Entry 2QSP (X-ray diffraction, 1.85 A resolution); this record covers chains A and B of the 4 polymer chains in the assembly.

== Chain A ==
Molecule: Hemoglobin subunit alpha
Source organism: Bos taurus
UniProtKB: P01966 (HBA_BOVIN); residues 1-141 here correspond to UniProt positions 2-142 (UniProt number = residue number + 1)
Amino-acid sequence (141 residues; numbered 1 to 141; the number before each row is that of its first residue):
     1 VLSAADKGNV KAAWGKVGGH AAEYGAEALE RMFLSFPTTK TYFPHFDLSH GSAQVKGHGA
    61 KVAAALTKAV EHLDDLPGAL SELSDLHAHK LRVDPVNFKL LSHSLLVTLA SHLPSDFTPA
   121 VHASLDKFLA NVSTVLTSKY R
Curated features (UniProtKB/Swiss-Prot):
  - binding site (O2): His-58
  - binding site (heme b): His-87
  - modified residue: Ser-3 (Phosphoserine), Lys-7 (N6-succinyllysine), Lys-11 (N6-succinyllysine), Lys-16 (N6-acetyllysine), Tyr-24 (Phosphotyrosine), Ser-35 (Phosphoserine), Lys-40 (N6-succinyllysine), Ser-49 (Phosphoserine), Ser-102 (Phosphoserine), Thr-108 (Phosphothreonine), Ser-124 (Phosphoserine), Thr-134 (Phosphothreonine), Thr-137 (Phosphothreonine), Ser-138 (Phosphoserine)
Ion coordination: heme Fe near His-87 (its only coordinating residue here)
Residues lining bound ligands: heme (HEM): Met-32, Thr-39, Tyr-42, Phe-43, Phe-46, His-58, Lys-61, Val-62, Ala-65, Leu-66, Leu-83, Leu-86, His-87, Leu-91, Val-93, Asn-97, Phe-98, Leu-101, Leu-105, Val-132, Leu-136

== Chain B ==
Molecule: Hemoglobin subunit beta
Source organism: Bos taurus
UniProtKB: P02070 (HBB_BOVIN); residues 1-145 here = UniProt positions 1-145
Amino-acid sequence (145 residues; each row starts with the number of its first residue):
     1 MLTAEEKAAV TAFWGKVKVD EVGGEALGRL LVVYPWTQRF FESFGDLSTA DAVMNNPKVK
    61 AHGKKVLDSF SNGMKHLDDL KGTFAALSEL HCDKLHVDPE NFKLLGNVLV VVLARNFGKE
   121 FTPVLQADFQ KVVAGVANAL AHRYH
Curated features (UniProtKB/Swiss-Prot):
  - binding site (heme b): His-62, His-91
  - modified residue: Thr-11 (Phosphothreonine), Ser-43 (Phosphoserine), Lys-58 (N6-acetyllysine), Lys-81 (N6-acetyllysine), Cys-92 (S-nitrosocysteine)
Ion coordination: heme Fe near His-91 (its only coordinating residue here)
Residues lining bound ligands: heme (HEM): Leu-30, Thr-37, Phe-40, Phe-41, Ser-43, Phe-44, His-62, Lys-65, Val-66, Ser-69, Phe-70, Phe-84, Leu-87, Leu-90, His-91, Leu-95, Val-97, Asn-101, Phe-102, Leu-105, Val-136, Leu-140

== How chain A and chain B interact ==
Contacting residue pairs - 36 pairs, chain A then chain B:
  Glu-30(A) / Pro-123(B)
  Arg-31(A) / Phe-121(B)  hydrogen bond (side chain-backbone)
  Arg-31(A) / Thr-122(B)
  Arg-31(A) / Pro-123(B)
  Arg-31(A) / Gln-126(B)  hydrogen bond
  Leu-34(A) / Pro-123(B)  hydrophobic
  Leu-34(A) / Val-124(B)  hydrophobic
  Leu-34(A) / Ala-127(B)
  Ser-35(A) / Gln-126(B)  hydrogen bond
  Ser-35(A) / Ala-127(B)
  Ser-35(A) / Gln-130(B)
  Phe-36(A) / Gln-130(B)
  His-103(A) / Asn-107(B)
  His-103(A) / Val-111(B)
  His-103(A) / Gln-130(B)  hydrogen bond
  Val-107(A) / Val-110(B)  hydrophobic
  Val-107(A) / Val-111(B)  hydrophobic
  Val-107(A) / Ala-114(B)
  Val-107(A) / Gln-126(B)
  Ala-110(A) / Val-111(B)
  Ala-110(A) / Arg-115(B)
  Ser-111(A) / Ala-114(B)
  Ser-111(A) / Gly-118(B)  hydrogen bond (side chain-backbone)
  Ser-111(A) / Lys-119(B)
  Pro-114(A) / Arg-115(B)  hydrogen bond (backbone-side chain)
  Phe-117(A) / Arg-29(B)  hydrogen bond (backbone-side chain)
  Phe-117(A) / Val-111(B)  hydrophobic
  Phe-117(A) / Arg-115(B)
  Thr-118(A) / Arg-29(B)  hydrogen bond (backbone-side chain)
  Pro-119(A) / Arg-29(B)
  Pro-119(A) / Val-32(B)
  Pro-119(A) / Met-54(B)  hydrophobic
  His-122(A) / Arg-29(B)  hydrogen bond
  His-122(A) / Val-33(B)
  Ala-123(A) / Val-33(B)  hydrophobic
  Asp-126(A) / Val-33(B)
Interface residues without a listed pair, chain A (19 interface residues in all): Leu-106, Ala-120, Lys-127
Interface residues without a listed pair, chain B (19 interface residues in all): Tyr-34

== Overview ==
The chain A/chain B interface involves 19 residues from each chain; the contacts include 9 hydrogen bonds.
Polar pairs include Arg-31(A)/Phe-121(B), Arg-31(A)/Gln-126(B) and Ser-35(A)/Gln-126(B). Ligands of chain A:
heme. Ligands of chain B: heme.
Chain A is Hemoglobin subunit alpha and chain B is Hemoglobin subunit beta, both from Bos taurus; the
structure, Bovine Hemoglobin at pH 5.7, was determined by X-ray diffraction together with 2QSS, 2R1H, 3BJ1,
3BJ2 and 3BJ3 from the same study.
